Entry 6DGL (X-ray diffraction, 1.95 A resolution); this record covers chain A.

[Chain A]
Name: Peroxisome proliferator-activated receptor gamma
Organism: Homo sapiens
UniProtKB: P37231 (PPARG_HUMAN); residues 203-477 here correspond to UniProt positions 231-505 (UniProt number = residue number + 28)
Chain sequence (276 residues; row label = number of the first residue in the row):
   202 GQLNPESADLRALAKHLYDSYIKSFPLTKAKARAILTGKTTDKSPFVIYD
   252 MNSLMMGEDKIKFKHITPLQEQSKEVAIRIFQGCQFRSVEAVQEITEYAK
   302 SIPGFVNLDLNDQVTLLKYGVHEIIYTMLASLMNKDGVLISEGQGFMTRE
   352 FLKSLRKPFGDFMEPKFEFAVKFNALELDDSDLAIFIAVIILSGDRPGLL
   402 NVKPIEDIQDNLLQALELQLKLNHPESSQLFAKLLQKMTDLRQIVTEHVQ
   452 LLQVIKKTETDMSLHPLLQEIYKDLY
Not modelled in the structure: 202-206, 265-274, 477
Construct notes: expression tag (202)
Ligand contacts: Darglitazone (GEV; (5Z)-5-({4-[3-(5-methyl-2-phenyl-1,3-oxazol-4-yl)propanoyl]phenyl}methylidene)-1,3-thiazolidine-2,4-dione): F264, R280, I281, F282, G284, C285, Q286, R288, S289, H323, I326, Y327, L330, V339, L340, I341, S342, M348, L353, M364, H449, L453, L465, L469, Y473
Swiss-Prot annotation at these positions:
  - motif: P467 to D475 (9aaTAD)
  - binding site (rosiglitazone): Q286 to S289, H323, H449, Y473
  - cross-link: K224 (Glycyl lysine isopeptide (Lys-Gly) (interchain with G-Cter in ubiquitin))
What the authors report for this chain:
  - binding site for Darglitazone: S289, H323, H449, Y473

[Overview]
Bound to chain A: Darglitazone. UniProt lists 7 rosiglitazone-binding residues. The paper reports a binding
site for Darglitazone at S289, H323 and H449 among others.
Chain A is Peroxisome proliferator-activated receptor gamma (Homo sapiens); the structure, Crystal Structure
of Human PPARgamma Ligand Binding Domain in Complex with Darglitazone, was determined by X-ray diffraction,
deposited together with 6O67, 6O68, 6DGO, 6DGQ and 6DGR.
